Entry 6MQN (X-ray diffraction, 1.60 A resolution); this record covers chain A.

Chain A:
Protein: GTPase KRas
From: Homo sapiens
UniProt: P01116 (RASK_HUMAN), isoform P01116-2; numbering as in UniProt (aligned over 1-169)
Amino-acid sequence (169 residues; each row starts with the number of its first residue):
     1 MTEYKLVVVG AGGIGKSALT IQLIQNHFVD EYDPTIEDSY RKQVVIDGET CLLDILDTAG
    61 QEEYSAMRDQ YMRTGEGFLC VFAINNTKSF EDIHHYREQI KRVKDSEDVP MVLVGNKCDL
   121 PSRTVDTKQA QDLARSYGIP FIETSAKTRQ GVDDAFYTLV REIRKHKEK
Disordered / not traced: 30-36, 169
Construct notes: engineered mutation Ile14 (Val in P01116)
Small-molecule neighbours: GDP (guanosine-5'-diphosphate): Ala11, Gly12, Gly13, Ile14, Gly15, Lys16, Ser17, Ala18, Phe28, Asn116, Lys117, Asp119, Leu120, Ser145, Ala146, Lys147
Swiss-Prot annotation at these positions:
  - motif: Tyr32 to Tyr40 (Effector region)
  - binding site (GTP): Gly10 to Gly13, Gly15 to Ala18, Val29 to Thr35, Ala59, Gly60, Asn116 to Asp119
  - modified residue: Met1 (N-acetylmethionine), Thr2 (N-acetylthreonine), Lys104 (N6-acetyllysine)
  - glycosylation: Thr35 (Microbial infection: O-linked (Glc) threonine)
  - natural variant: Lys5 (K5E: In NS3; K5N: In GASC), Gly10 (G10GG: In AML), Gly12 (G12A: In colorectal cancer samples; G12C: In lung carcinoma; G12D: In GASC, JMML and SFM; G12R: In lung cancer and bladder cancer; G12S: In GASC and JMML; G12V: In GASC), Gly13 (G13D: In GASC, JMML and OES; G13R: In pylocytic astrocytoma), Ile14 (V14I: In NS3; this construct carries the variant), Leu19 (L19F: In OES), Gln22 (Q22E: In CFC2; Q22R: In NS3), Pro34 (P34L: In NS3; P34Q: In NS3; P34R: In CFC2), Ile36 (I36M: In NS3), Thr58 (T58I: In NS3), Ala59 (A59T: In GASC), Gly60 (G60R: In CFC2; G60S: In NS3), 8 further natural variant entries in UniProt
  - mutagenesis: Asp38 (D38A: Decreased interaction with MAPKAP1/SIN1), Tyr40 (Y40A: Decreased interaction with MAPKAP1/SIN1), Gln61 (Q61L: Promotes GTP binding)
Reported in the primary citation:
  - post-translational modification sites: Cys118
  - conformationally variable residues (order/disorder transition): Tyr32
  - catalytic residues: Gln61 (citing earlier work)

Summary:
Bound to chain A: GDP. UniProt lists 21 GTP-binding residues and 3 mutagenesis sites. From the paper: the
catalytic residue Gln61; a modification site at Cys118.
Chain A is GTPase KRas (Homo sapiens); the structure, Crystal structure of KRAS V14I-GDP demonstrating
disorder switch 1 conformation - Form 2, was determined by X-ray diffraction together with 6MQG from the same
study.
